Entry 7L6C (X-ray diffraction, 1.85 A resolution); this record covers chains A and C of the 4 polymer chains in the assembly.

# Chain A (and C)
Name: Enoyl-[acyl-carrier-protein] reductase [NADH]
From: Mycobacteroides abscessus (strain ATCC 19977 / DSM 44196 / CIP 104536 / JCM 13569 / NCTC 13031 / TMC 1543)
Notes: EC 1.3.1.9; fragment: MyabA.00170.a.B1; chain C of this document is another copy of the same molecule, construct and numbering; everything in this record applies to it too
UniProtKB: B1MC30 (B1MC30_MYCA9); residues 1-269 here = UniProt positions 1-269
Chain sequence (277 residues; numbered -7 to 269; the number before each row is that of its first residue; numbers below 1 keep their minus sign (Met-7 is residue -7)):
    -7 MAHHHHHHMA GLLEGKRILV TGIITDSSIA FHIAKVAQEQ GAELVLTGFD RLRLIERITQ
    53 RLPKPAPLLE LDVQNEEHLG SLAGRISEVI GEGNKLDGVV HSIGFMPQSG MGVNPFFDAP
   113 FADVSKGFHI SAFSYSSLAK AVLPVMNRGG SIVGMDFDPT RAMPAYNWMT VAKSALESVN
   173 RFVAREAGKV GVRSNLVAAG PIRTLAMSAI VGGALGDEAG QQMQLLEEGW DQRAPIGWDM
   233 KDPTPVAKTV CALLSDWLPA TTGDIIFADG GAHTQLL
Not modelled in the structure: -7 to 2
Construct notes: initiating methionine (-7); expression tag (-6 to 0)
Metal / ion sites: Na+: Asp223, Gln224, Ala226
Residues lining bound ligands: NAD (nicotinamide-adenine-dinucleotide): Gly14, Ile15, Ile16, Ser20, Ile21, Ala22, Phe41, Leu63, Asp64, Val65, Gln66, Ser94, Ile95, Gly96, Phe97, Ile122, Met147, Asp148, Phe149, Met161, Lys165, Ala191, Gly192, Pro193, Ile194, Thr196, Leu197, Ala198
Reported in the primary citation:
  - conformationally variable residues (loop rearrangement): Thr196 to Gly212

# How chain A and chain C interact
Residue-residue contacts (63):
  Leu4(A) - Leu4(C)  hydrophobic
  Leu4(A) - Trp249(C)  hydrophobic
  Val28(A) - Trp249(C)  hydrophobic
  Gln32(A) - Trp249(C)
  Arg173(A) - Thr266(C)
  Arg173(A) - Gln267(C)  hydrogen bond (backbone-side chain)
  Ala176(A) - Pro227(C)
  Arg177(A) - Gln267(C)  hydrogen bond
  Arg177(A) - Leu269(C)
  Gly180(A) - Pro227(C)
  Pro227(A) - Ala176(C)
  Pro227(A) - Gly180(C)
  Ile228(A) - Gly180(C)
  Ile228(A) - Arg185(C)
  Ile228(A) - Pro251(C)
  Ile228(A) - Ala252(C)  hydrophobic
  Ile228(A) - Thr254(C)
  Trp230(A) - Ala252(C)  hydrophobic
  Pro237(A) - Pro251(C)  hydrophobic
  Pro237(A) - Ala252(C)  hydrophobic
  Lys240(A) - Asp248(C)  hydrogen bond (side chain-backbone)
  Lys240(A) - Trp249(C)
  Thr241(A) - Trp249(C)
  Ala244(A) - Trp249(C)
  Asp248(A) - Lys240(C)  hydrogen bond (backbone-side chain)
  Trp249(A) - Leu4(C)  hydrophobic
  Trp249(A) - Val28(C)  hydrophobic
  Trp249(A) - Gln32(C)
  Trp249(A) - Lys240(C)
  Trp249(A) - Thr241(C)
  Trp249(A) - Ala244(C)
  Leu250(A) - Thr241(C)
  Pro251(A) - Ile228(C)
  Pro251(A) - Pro237(C)  hydrophobic
  Ala252(A) - Ile228(C)  hydrophobic
  Ala252(A) - Pro237(C)  hydrophobic
  Ala252(A) - Ala260(C)
  Ala252(A) - Asp261(C)  hydrogen bond (backbone-backbone)
  Ala252(A) - Gly262(C)  hydrogen bond (backbone-backbone)
  Ala252(A) - Gly263(C)
  Thr253(A) - Phe259(C)  hydrogen bond (side chain-backbone)
  Thr254(A) - Gly262(C)
  Thr254(A) - Gly263(C)
  Thr254(A) - Thr266(C)
  Gly255(A) - Thr266(C)
  Asp256(A) - Phe259(C)
  Asp256(A) - His265(C)  salt bridge
  Ile258(A) - Leu250(C)  hydrophobic
  Phe259(A) - Thr253(C)  hydrogen bond (backbone-side chain)
  Phe259(A) - Asp256(C)
  Ala260(A) - Ala252(C)
  Asp261(A) - Ala252(C)  hydrogen bond (backbone-backbone)
  Gly262(A) - Ala252(C)  hydrogen bond (backbone-backbone)
  Gly262(A) - Thr254(C)
  Gly263(A) - Ala252(C)
  Gly263(A) - Thr254(C)
  His265(A) - Asp256(C)  salt bridge
  Thr266(A) - Arg173(C)
  Thr266(A) - Thr254(C)
  Thr266(A) - Gly255(C)
  Gln267(A) - Arg173(C)  hydrogen bond (side chain-backbone)
  Gln267(A) - Arg177(C)  hydrogen bond
  Leu269(A) - Arg177(C)  hydrogen bond (backbone-side chain)
Other interface residues (no listed pair), chain A (37 interface residues in all): Lys181, Val184, Arg185, Cys243
Other interface residues (no listed pair), chain C (37 interface residues in all): Lys181, Val184, Trp230, Cys243, Ile258

# Summary
Chain A and chain C each contribute 37 residues to their interface, with 13 hydrogen bonds and 2 salt bridges.
Polar contacts include Asp256(A)-His265(C), Arg173(A)-Gln267(C) and Arg177(A)-Gln267(C). Chain A binds NAD.
Asp223(A), Gln224(A) and Ala226(A) form the Na+ site. The paper reports conformational variability at
Thr196(A).
Both chains are Enoyl-[acyl-carrier-protein] reductase [NADH] (Mycobacteroides abscessus (strain ATCC 19977 /
DSM 44196 / CIP 104536 / JCM 13569 / NCTC 13031 / TMC 1543)). Entry 7L6C (Crystal Structure of
Enoyl-[acyl-carrier-protein] reductase InhA from Mycobacterium abscessus in complex with NAD) was determined
by X-ray diffraction together with 7U0M and 7KLI from the same study.
